Entry 5CCJ (X-ray diffraction, 1.65 A resolution); this record covers chain A.

# Chain A
Name: Synaptotagmin-1
From: Rattus norvegicus
UniProtKB: P21707 (SYT1_RAT); numbering as in UniProt (aligned over 271-421)
Amino-acid sequence (152 residues; row label = number of the first residue in the row):
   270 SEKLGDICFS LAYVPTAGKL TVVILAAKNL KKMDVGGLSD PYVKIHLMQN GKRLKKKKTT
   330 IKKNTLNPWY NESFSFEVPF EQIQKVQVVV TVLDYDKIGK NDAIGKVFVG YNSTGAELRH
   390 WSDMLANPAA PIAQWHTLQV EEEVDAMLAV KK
Not modelled in the structure: 270, 419-421
Sequence notes: expression tag (270); engineered mutation Ala281 (Arg in P21707), Ala295 (Glu in P21707), Trp338 (Tyr in P21707), Ala398 (Arg in P21707), Ala399 (Arg in P21707)
UniProt features mapped onto this chain:
  - binding site (Ca(2+)): Asp303, Asp309, Asp363, Asp365, Asp371
  - modified residue (Phosphoserine): Ser342, Ser344
  - mutagenesis: Met302 (M302K: Fails to localize at nerve terminals), Asp303 (D303G: Fails to relocalize to nerve terminals after stimulation of neurotransmitter release), Asp365 (D365E: Fails to relocalize to nerve terminals after stimulation of neurotransmitter release), Ile367 (I367T: Slows synaptic vesicle fusion kinetics and exocytosis. Impairs the kinetics of synaptic vesicle endocytosis), Asn370 (N370K: Slows synaptic vesicle fusion kinetics and exocytosis)
Reported in the primary citation:
  - mutagenesis - R281A/E295A/Y338W/R398A/R399A: unchanged stability

# Overview
From UniProt: 5 Ca2+-binding residues and 5 mutagenesis sites. The paper reports that
R281A/E295A/Y338W/R398A/R399A leave stability unchanged.
Chain A is Synaptotagmin-1 (Rattus norvegicus); the structure, Crystal structure of the quintuple mutant of
the synaptotagmin-1 C2B domain, was determined by X-ray diffraction (same publication as 5CCG, 5CCH and 5CCI).
